4Y2O - chains A and B; structure by X-ray diffraction, 2.42 A resolution.

[Chain A]
Protein: CfA/I fimbrial subunit A (Colonization factor antigen subunit A putative chaperone)
From: Escherichia coli O78:H11 (strain H10407 / ETEC)
Reference sequence: E3PPC3 (E3PPC3_ECOH1); residues 0-219 here correspond to UniProt positions 19-238 (UniProt number = residue number + 19)
Sequence (231 residues; numbered -1 to 229; the number before each row is that of its first residue; numbers below 1 keep their minus sign (Met-1 is residue -1)):
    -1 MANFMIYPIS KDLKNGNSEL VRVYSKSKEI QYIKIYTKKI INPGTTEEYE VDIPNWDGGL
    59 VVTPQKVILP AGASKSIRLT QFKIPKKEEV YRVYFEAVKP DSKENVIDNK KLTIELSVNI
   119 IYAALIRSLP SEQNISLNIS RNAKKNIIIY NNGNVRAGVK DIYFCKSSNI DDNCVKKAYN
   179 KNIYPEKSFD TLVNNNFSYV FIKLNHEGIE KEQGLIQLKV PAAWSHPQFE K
Not modelled in the structure: -1 to 0, 102-110, 221-229
Differences from the reference sequence: initiating methionine (-1); engineered mutation Ile112 (Thr131 in E3PPC3); expression tag (220-229)
Disulfide bonds: Cys163-Cys172
Reported in the primary citation:
  - conformationally variable residues (loop rearrangement, order/disorder transition): Pro41 to Gly56, Glu102 to Leu110, Arg139 to Ile145
  - mutagenesis - T112I: increased stability with CFA/I fimbrial subunit B (chain B)
  - mutagenesis - Y182A: decreased stability with CFA/I fimbrial subunit B (chain B)

[Chain B]
Protein: CFA/I fimbrial subunit B
From: Escherichia coli O78:H11 (strain H10407 / ETEC)
Reference sequence: E3PPC4 (FMC1_ECOH1); residues 1-134 here correspond to UniProt positions 37-170 (UniProt number = residue number + 36)
Sequence (142 residues; each row starts with the number of its first residue; numbers below 1 keep their minus sign (Met-7 is residue -7)):
    -7 MVHHHHHHVI DLLQADGNAL PSAVKLAYSP ASKTFESYRV MTQVHTNADA KKVIVKLADT
    53 PQATDVLNST VQMPISVSWG GQVLSTTAKE FEAAALGYSA SGVNGVSSSQ ELVISAAPKT
   113 AGTAPTAGNY SGVVSLVMTL GS
Differences from the reference sequence: initiating methionine (-7); expression tag (-6 to 0); conflict Ala40 (Asp76 in E3PPC4), Asp41 (Ala77 in E3PPC4), Ala42 (Thr78 in E3PPC4), Ala55 (Leu91 in E3PPC4)
Ion coordination: Ni2+: His-1, His0

[Chain A / chain B interface]
Pairs across the interface - 62 pairs, chain A then chain B:
  Met3(A) with Asp3(B)
  Ile4(A) with Val1(B)
  Tyr5(A) with His-2(B), hydrogen bond; Val1(B), hydrophobic
  Pro6(A) with His-2(B); His0(B)
  Ile7(A) with His0(B), hydrogen bond (backbone-backbone); Ile2(B), hydrophobic
  Ser8(A) with His0(B)
  Lys9(A) with His-2(B)
  Lys24(A) with Asp3(B), salt bridge
  Gly42(A) with Ser134(B)
  Glu46(A) with Ser134(B), hydrogen bond
  Glu48(A) with Lys48(B), salt bridge
  Arg90(A) with Ile46(B); Thr131(B); Leu132(B), hydrogen bond (side chain-backbone); Gly133(B)
  Tyr92(A) with Lys48(B), hydrogen bond
  Thr111(A) with Leu18(B); Tyr20(B); Asn121(B)
  Ile112(A) with Lys17(B); Asn121(B); Tyr122(B); Ser123(B)
  Glu113(A) with Ser123(B); Gly124(B), hydrogen bond (backbone-backbone)
  Leu114(A) with Val16(B); Gln54(B); Gly124(B); Val125(B); Val126(B), hydrophobic
  Ser115(A) with Ser14(B); Ala15(B); Gly124(B), hydrogen bond (backbone-backbone); Val125(B); Val126(B), hydrogen bond (backbone-backbone)
  Val116(A) with Ser14(B), hydrogen bond (backbone-backbone); Val16(B), hydrophobic; Val126(B)
  Asn117(A) with Val126(B), hydrogen bond (backbone-backbone); Ser127(B); Leu128(B), hydrogen bond (backbone-backbone)
  Ile118(A) with Leu4(B), hydrophobic; Leu128(B)
  Ile119(A) with Ser127(B); Leu128(B), hydrogen bond (backbone-backbone); Val129(B); Met130(B), hydrogen bond (backbone-backbone)
  Tyr120(A) with Ile2(B); Asp3(B), hydrogen bond; Leu4(B), hydrogen bond (side chain-backbone); Met130(B)
  Ala121(A) with Met130(B), hydrogen bond (backbone-backbone); Thr131(B)
  Leu123(A) with Gly133(B)
  Arg154(A) with Ser134(B)
  Asn180(A) with Lys44(B); Ser134(B), hydrogen bond (side chain-backbone)
  Tyr182(A) with Ser134(B), hydrogen bond (side chain-backbone)
  Ile207(A) with His-5(B)
Other interface residues (no listed pair), chain A (36 interface residues in all): Asn1, Phe2, Pro41, Glu94, Ala122, Asn178, Glu205
Other interface residues (no listed pair), chain B (39 interface residues in all): His-3, His-1, Leu5, Ala11, Leu12, Pro13, Lys43, Ile106
The authors on this interface:
  - pairs named by the authors: Tyr5(A)-Val1(B)
  - interface residues, chain A: Ile7(A), Lys24(A), Pro41(A), Gly42(A), Glu46(A), Thr111(A), Ile112(A), Leu114(A), Val116(A), Ile118(A), Tyr120(A), Arg154(A), Asn180(A), Tyr182(A)
  - hot spots on chain A (mutagenesis) - T112I, T112I/L114I/V116I: increased binding to CFA/I fimbrial subunit B (chain B)
  - hot spots on chain A (mutagenesis) - L114A/V116A: abolished binding to CFA/I fimbrial subunit B (chain B)
  - hot spots on chain A (mutagenesis) - R154A, R154A/N180A/Y182A, N180A, N180A/Y182A, Y182A: decreased binding to CFA/I fimbrial subunit B (chain B)

[Summary]
The interface between chain A and chain B involves 36 residues on one side and 39 on the other, with 18
hydrogen bonds and 2 salt bridges. Polar contacts include Lys24(A)-Asp3(B), Glu48(A)-Lys48(B) and
Tyr5(A)-His-2(B). The authors report a contact between Tyr5(A) and Val1(B). From the paper: R154A,
R154A/N180A/Y182A and N180A of chain A, among others, reduce binding to CFA/I fimbrial subunit B (chain B);
interface residues Ile7(A), Lys24(A) and Pro41(A) among others; 8 substitutions were tested in all.
Here chain A is CfA/I fimbrial subunit A (Colonization factor antigen subunit A putative chaperone) and chain
B is CFA/I fimbrial subunit B, both from Escherichia coli O78:H11 (strain H10407 / ETEC). Entry 4Y2O
(Structure of CFA/I pili chaperone-major subunit complex (CfaA-CfaB)) was determined by X-ray diffraction
together with 4Y2L and 4Y2N from the same study.
